Entry 9B8V (electron microscopy, 4.00 A resolution); this record covers chains G and E of the 10 polymer chains in the assembly.

Chain G:
Name: Cellulose synthase operon protein B
Source organism: Escherichia coli
UniProtKB: P37652 (BCSB_ECOLI); residues 26-779 here = UniProt positions 26-779
Amino-acid sequence (763 residues; row label = number of the first residue in the row):
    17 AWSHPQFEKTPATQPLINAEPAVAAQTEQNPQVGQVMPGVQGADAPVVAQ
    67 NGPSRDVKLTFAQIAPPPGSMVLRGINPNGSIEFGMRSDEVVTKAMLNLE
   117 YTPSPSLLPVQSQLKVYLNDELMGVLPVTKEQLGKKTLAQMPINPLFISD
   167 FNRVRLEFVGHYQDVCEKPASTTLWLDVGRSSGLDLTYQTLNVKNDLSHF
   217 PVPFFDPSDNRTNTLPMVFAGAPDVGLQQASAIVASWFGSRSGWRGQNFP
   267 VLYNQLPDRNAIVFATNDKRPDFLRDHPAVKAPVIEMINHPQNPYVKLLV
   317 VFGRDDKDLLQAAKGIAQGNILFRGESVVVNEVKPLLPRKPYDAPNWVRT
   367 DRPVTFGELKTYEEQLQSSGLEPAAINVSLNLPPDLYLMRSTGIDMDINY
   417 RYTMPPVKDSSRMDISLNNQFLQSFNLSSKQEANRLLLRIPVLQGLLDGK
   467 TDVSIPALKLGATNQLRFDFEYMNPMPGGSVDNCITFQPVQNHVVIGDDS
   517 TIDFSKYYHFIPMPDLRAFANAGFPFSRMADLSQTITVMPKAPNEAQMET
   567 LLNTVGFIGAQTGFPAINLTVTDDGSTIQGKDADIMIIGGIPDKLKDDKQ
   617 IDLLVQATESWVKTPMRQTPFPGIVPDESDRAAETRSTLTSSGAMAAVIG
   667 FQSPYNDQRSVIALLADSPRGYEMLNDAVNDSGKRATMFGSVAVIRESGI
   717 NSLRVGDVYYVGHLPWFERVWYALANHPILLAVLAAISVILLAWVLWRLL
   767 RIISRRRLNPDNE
Not modelled in the structure: 17-66, 446-462, 631-658, 776-779
Disulfides: Cys-182/Cys-500
Construct notes: expression tag (17-25)

Chain E:
Name: Cellulose synthase catalytic subunit [UDP-forming]
Source organism: Escherichia coli
Notes: EC 2.4.1.12
UniProtKB: P37653 (BCSA_ECOLI); residues 2-872 here = UniProt positions 2-872
Amino-acid sequence (887 residues; numbered 0 to 886; the number before each row is that of its first residue; numbering starts at 0):
     0 MGSILTRWLLIPPVNARLIGRYRDYRRHGASAFSATLGCFWMILAWIFIP
    50 LEHPRWQRIRAEHKNLYPHINASRPRPLDPVRYLIQTCWLLIGASRKETP
   100 KPRRRAFSGLQNIRGRYHQWMNELPERVSHKTQHLDEKKELGHLSAGARR
   150 LILGIIVTFSLILALICVTQPFNPLAQFIFLMLLWGVALIVRRMPGRFSA
   200 LMLIVLSLTVSCRYIWWRYTSTLNWDDPVSLVCGLILLFAETYAWIVLVL
   250 GYFQVVWPLNRQPVPLPKDMSLWPSVDIFVPTYNEDLNVVKNTIYASLGI
   300 DWPKDKLNIWILDDGGREEFRQFAQNVGVKYIARTTHEHAKAGNINNALK
   350 YAKGEFVSIFDCDHVPTRSFLQMTMGWFLKEKQLAMMQTPHHFFSPDPFE
   400 RNLGRFRKTPNEGTLFYGLVQDGNDMWDATFFCGSCAVIRRKPLDEIGGI
   450 AVETVTEDAHTSLRLHRRGYTSAYMRIPQAAGLATESLSAHIGQRIRWAR
   500 GMVQIFRLDNPLTGKGLKFAQRLCYVNAMFHFLSGIPRLIFLTAPLAFLL
   550 LHAYIIYAPALMIALFVLPHMIHASLTNSKIQGKYRHSFWSEIYETVLAW
   600 YIAPPTLVALINPHKGKFNVTAKGGLVEEEYVDWVISRPYIFLVLLNLVG
   650 VAVGIWRYFYGPPTEMLTVVVSMVWVFYNLIVLGGAVAVSVESKQVRRSH
   700 RVEMTMPAAIAREDGHLFSCTVQDFSDGGLGIKINGQAQILEGQKVNLLL
   750 KRGQQEYVFPTQVARVMGNEVGLKLMPLTTQQHIDFVQCTFARADTWALW
   800 QDSYPEDKPLESLLDILKLGFRGYRHLAEFAPSSVKGIFRVLTSLVSWVV
   850 SFIPRRPERSETAQPSDQALAQQHHHHHHLEHHHHHH
Not modelled in the structure: 96-107, 857-886
Construct notes: initiating methionine (0); cloning artifact (1); expression tag (873-886)
What the authors report for this chain:
  - contacts within the chain: Arg-81/Ser-850 (hydrogen bond), Gln-85/Arg-854

Chain G / chain E interface:
Residue-residue contacts (55; chain G residue first):
  Met-405(G) / Asn-172(E)  hydrogen bond (backbone-side chain)
  Arg-406(G) / Asn-172(E)
  Trp-737(G) / Thr-168(E)  hydrogen bond
  Trp-737(G) / Gln-169(E)  hydrogen bond (backbone-side chain)
  Trp-737(G) / Pro-170(E)
  Leu-740(G) / Ile-165(E)  hydrophobic
  Leu-740(G) / Gln-169(E)
  Leu-740(G) / Phe-171(E)
  Ala-741(G) / Gln-169(E)
  Ala-741(G) / Phe-171(E)
  Pro-744(G) / Phe-171(E)  hydrophobic
  Pro-744(G) / Ala-175(E)
  Pro-744(G) / Phe-179(E)
  Ile-745(G) / Leu-182(E)  hydrophobic
  Leu-747(G) / Ile-165(E)  hydrophobic
  Leu-747(G) / Cys-166(E)
  Leu-747(G) / Gln-169(E)
  Leu-747(G) / Phe-171(E)  hydrophobic
  Leu-747(G) / Phe-179(E)  hydrophobic
  Ala-748(G) / Phe-179(E)
  Ala-748(G) / Leu-182(E)  hydrophobic
  Leu-750(G) / Leu-162(E)
  Ala-751(G) / Cys-166(E)  hydrophobic
  Ala-751(G) / Leu-183(E)  hydrophobic
  Ser-754(G) / Ser-159(E)  hydrogen bond (side chain-backbone)
  Ser-754(G) / Leu-162(E)
  Ser-754(G) / Ala-163(E)
  Val-755(G) / Met-201(E)
  Val-755(G) / Val-204(E)  hydrophobic
  Val-755(G) / Leu-205(E)  hydrophobic
  Ile-756(G) / Met-201(E)  hydrophobic
  Leu-757(G) / Ile-155(E)
  Leu-757(G) / Ser-159(E)
  Leu-758(G) / Ser-159(E)
  Leu-758(G) / Val-204(E)  hydrophobic
  Ala-759(G) / Phe-197(E)
  Ala-759(G) / Leu-200(E)
  Ala-759(G) / Met-201(E)  hydrophobic
  Trp-760(G) / Arg-148(E)
  Trp-760(G) / Phe-197(E)  hydrophobic
  Val-761(G) / Leu-152(E)  hydrophobic
  Val-761(G) / Ile-155(E)  hydrophobic
  Trp-763(G) / Leu-200(E)
  Arg-764(G) / Arg-148(E)
  Arg-764(G) / Leu-152(E)
  Leu-765(G) / Leu-152(E)  hydrophobic
  Leu-766(G) / Trp-256(E)  hydrophobic
  Leu-766(G) / Met-425(E)
  Arg-767(G) / Leu-134(E)
  Ile-769(G) / Met-425(E)  hydrophobic
  Arg-771(G) / Lys-138(E)
  Arg-773(G) / Arg-260(E)
  Arg-773(G) / Asp-424(E)  salt bridge
  Arg-773(G) / Asp-427(E)  salt bridge
  Arg-773(G) / Ser-471(E)
Also at the interface, not in a pair above, chain G (31 interface residues in all): Val-736, Ile-753, Leu-762, Ser-770
Also at the interface, not in a pair above, chain E (37 interface residues in all): Phe-158, Leu-160, Ile-178, Val-255, Glu-380, Trp-426, Thr-470

Summary:
Chain G and chain E form an interface of 31 and 37 residues respectively; the contacts include 4 hydrogen
bonds and 2 salt bridges. Polar pairs include Arg-773(G)/Asp-424(E), Arg-773(G)/Asp-427(E) and
Met-405(G)/Asn-172(E). The paper reports contacts within the chain involving Arg-81(E), Ser-850(E) and
Gln-85(E) among others.
Here chain G is Cellulose synthase operon protein B and chain E is Cellulose synthase catalytic subunit
[UDP-forming], both from Escherichia coli. Entry 9B8V (AlphaFold2 informed cryo-EM model of the E. coli
cellulose synthase BcsAG3B6 complex) was determined by electron microscopy (same publication as 9B87, 9B8A,
9B8H and 9B8I).
